6W6G - chains A and F of the 7 polymer chains in the assembly; structure by electron microscopy, 3.10 A resolution.

== Chain A (and F) ==
Name: Chaperone protein ClpB
Organism: Mycobacterium tuberculosis
Notes: chain F of this document is another copy of the same molecule, construct and numbering; everything in this record applies to it too
UniProtKB: P9WPD0 (CLPB_MYCTO); residues 1-848 here = UniProt positions 1-848
Sequence (848 residues; numbered 1 to 848; the number before each row is that of its first residue):
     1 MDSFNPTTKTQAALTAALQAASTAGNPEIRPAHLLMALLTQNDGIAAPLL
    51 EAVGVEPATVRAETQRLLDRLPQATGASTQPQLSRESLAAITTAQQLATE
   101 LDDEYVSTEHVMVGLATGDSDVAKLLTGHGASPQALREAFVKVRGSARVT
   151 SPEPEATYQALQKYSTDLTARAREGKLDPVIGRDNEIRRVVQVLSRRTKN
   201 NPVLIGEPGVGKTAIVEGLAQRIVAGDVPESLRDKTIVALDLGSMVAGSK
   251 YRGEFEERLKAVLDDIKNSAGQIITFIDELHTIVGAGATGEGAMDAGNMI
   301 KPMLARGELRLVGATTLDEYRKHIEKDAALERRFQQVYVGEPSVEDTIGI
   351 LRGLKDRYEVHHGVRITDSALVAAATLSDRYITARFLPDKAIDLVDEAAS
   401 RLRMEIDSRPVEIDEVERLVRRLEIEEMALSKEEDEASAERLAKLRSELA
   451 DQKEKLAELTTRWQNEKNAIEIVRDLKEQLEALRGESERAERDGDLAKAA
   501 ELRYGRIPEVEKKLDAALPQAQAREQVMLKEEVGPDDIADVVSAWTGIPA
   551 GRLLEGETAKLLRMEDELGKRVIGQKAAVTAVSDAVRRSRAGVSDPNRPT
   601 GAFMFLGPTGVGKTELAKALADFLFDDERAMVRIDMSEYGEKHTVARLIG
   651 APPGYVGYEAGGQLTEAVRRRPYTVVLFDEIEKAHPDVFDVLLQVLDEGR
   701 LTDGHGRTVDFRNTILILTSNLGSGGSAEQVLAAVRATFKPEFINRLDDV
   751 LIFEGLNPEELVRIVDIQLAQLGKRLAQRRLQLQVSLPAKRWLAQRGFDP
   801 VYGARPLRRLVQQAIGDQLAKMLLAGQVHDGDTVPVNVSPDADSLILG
Unresolved in the structure: 1-158, 289-295, 470-529, 846-848 (chain F: 1-158, 246-254, 285-297, 408-529, 650-661, 846-848)
Small-molecule neighbours:
  - ATP-gamma-S (AGS; phosphothiophosphoric acid-adenylate ester), molecule 1: Asp178, Pro179, Val180, Ile181, Arg183, Pro208, Gly209, Val210, Gly211, Lys212, Thr213, Ala214, Ile350, Leu354, Pro388, Asp389, Ile392
  - ATP-gamma-S (AGS), molecule 2: Arg571, Val572, Ile573, Pro608, Thr609, Gly610, Val611, Gly612, Lys613, Thr614, Glu615, Glu680, Asn721, Ile764, Gln768, Ala804, Arg805, Arg808
Reported in the primary citation:
  - mutagenesis - L18R, S22R, L88R, T92R: unchanged catalytic activity (ATP hydrolysis)
  - mutagenesis - R365A, D368R, E434K, E436R: unchanged catalytic activity (ClpB ATPase activity)
  - mutagenesis - R422A: abolished catalytic activity on refold a protein substrate
  - mutagenesis - L18R, L88R, R365A, D368R, E436R, L496A, Y504A: abolished catalytic activity
  - mutagenesis - E434K: decreased catalytic activity on aggregated luciferase reactivation
  - mutagenesis - Q11R, T15R: abolished expression
  - mutagenesis - S22R, T92R: decreased catalytic activity on aggregate luciferase reactivation
  - mutagenesis - R503A: unchanged catalytic activity

== Chain A / chain F interface ==
Pairs across the interface (37):
  Arg189(A) with Tyr381(F), hydrogen bond; Trp545(F)
  Gln192(A) with Glu397(F), hydrogen bond; Arg401(F); Trp545(F)
  Arg196(A) with Asp393(F), salt bridge; Glu397(F), salt bridge
  Arg197(A) with Arg357(F); Tyr358(F); His361(F)
  Leu317(A) with Arg670(F)
  Arg321(A) with Glu666(F), salt bridge
  Gln336(A) with Arg670(F)
  Tyr338(A) with Arg671(F)
  Leu553(A) with Leu824(F), hydrophobic
  Leu562(A) with Leu824(F), hydrophobic
  Asp584(A) with Asp817(F)
  Arg588(A) with Gln812(F); Ala820(F)
  Ala591(A) with Arg779(F), hydrogen bond (backbone-side chain); Ala820(F)
  Val593(A) with Arg775(F), hydrogen bond (backbone-side chain); Ala820(F), hydrophobic; Leu823(F), hydrophobic
  Ser594(A) with Arg775(F)
  Asp595(A) with Arg775(F), salt bridge
  Pro596(A) with Arg775(F)
  Asp697(A) with Arg805(F), salt bridge; Arg808(F), salt bridge
  Glu742(A) with Thr609(F)
  Asn745(A) with Tyr802(F), hydrogen bond (side chain-backbone); Arg805(F); Pro806(F); Arg809(F), hydrogen bond (backbone-side chain)
  Arg746(A) with Arg805(F)
  Leu747(A) with Arg809(F), hydrogen bond (backbone-side chain)
  Asp749(A) with Gln813(F)
Other interface residues (no listed pair), chain A (36 interface residues in all): Asn185, Arg188, Val191, Ser195, Lys199, Pro229, Glu325, Arg587, Gly592, Arg598, Tyr655, Pro741, Asp748
Other interface residues (no listed pair), chain F (33 interface residues in all): Lys390, Asp396, Ser400, Met404, Ile548, His643, Arg669, Gly816

== In short ==
Chain A and chain F form an interface of 36 and 33 residues respectively; the contacts include 7 hydrogen
bonds and 6 salt bridges. Polar contacts include Arg196(A)-Asp393(F), Arg196(A)-Glu397(F) and
Arg321(A)-Glu666(F). The paper reports that L18R, L88R and R365A of chain A, among others, abolish catalytic
activity; Q11R and T15R of chain A abolish expression; 14 substitutions were tested in all.
Both chains are Chaperone protein ClpB (Mycobacterium tuberculosis). Entry 6W6G (The Mycobacterium
tuberculosis ClpB disaggregase hexamer structure in conformation I in the presence of DnaK chaperone ...) was
determined by electron microscopy, deposited together with 6W6H, 6W6I and 6W6J.
